Entry 8RAP (electron microscopy, 4.30 A resolution (low resolution: residue-level contacts below are approximate; hydrogen-bond / salt-bridge calls are withheld)); this record covers chains A and N of the 19 polymer chains in the assembly.

[Chain A]
Name: DNA-directed RNA polymerase II subunit RPB1
Source organism: Saccharomyces cerevisiae
Notes: EC 2.7.7.6
Reference sequence: P04050 (RPB1_YEAST); numbering as in UniProt (aligned over 1-1733)
Amino-acid sequence (1733 residues; numbered 1 to 1733; the number before each row is that of its first residue):
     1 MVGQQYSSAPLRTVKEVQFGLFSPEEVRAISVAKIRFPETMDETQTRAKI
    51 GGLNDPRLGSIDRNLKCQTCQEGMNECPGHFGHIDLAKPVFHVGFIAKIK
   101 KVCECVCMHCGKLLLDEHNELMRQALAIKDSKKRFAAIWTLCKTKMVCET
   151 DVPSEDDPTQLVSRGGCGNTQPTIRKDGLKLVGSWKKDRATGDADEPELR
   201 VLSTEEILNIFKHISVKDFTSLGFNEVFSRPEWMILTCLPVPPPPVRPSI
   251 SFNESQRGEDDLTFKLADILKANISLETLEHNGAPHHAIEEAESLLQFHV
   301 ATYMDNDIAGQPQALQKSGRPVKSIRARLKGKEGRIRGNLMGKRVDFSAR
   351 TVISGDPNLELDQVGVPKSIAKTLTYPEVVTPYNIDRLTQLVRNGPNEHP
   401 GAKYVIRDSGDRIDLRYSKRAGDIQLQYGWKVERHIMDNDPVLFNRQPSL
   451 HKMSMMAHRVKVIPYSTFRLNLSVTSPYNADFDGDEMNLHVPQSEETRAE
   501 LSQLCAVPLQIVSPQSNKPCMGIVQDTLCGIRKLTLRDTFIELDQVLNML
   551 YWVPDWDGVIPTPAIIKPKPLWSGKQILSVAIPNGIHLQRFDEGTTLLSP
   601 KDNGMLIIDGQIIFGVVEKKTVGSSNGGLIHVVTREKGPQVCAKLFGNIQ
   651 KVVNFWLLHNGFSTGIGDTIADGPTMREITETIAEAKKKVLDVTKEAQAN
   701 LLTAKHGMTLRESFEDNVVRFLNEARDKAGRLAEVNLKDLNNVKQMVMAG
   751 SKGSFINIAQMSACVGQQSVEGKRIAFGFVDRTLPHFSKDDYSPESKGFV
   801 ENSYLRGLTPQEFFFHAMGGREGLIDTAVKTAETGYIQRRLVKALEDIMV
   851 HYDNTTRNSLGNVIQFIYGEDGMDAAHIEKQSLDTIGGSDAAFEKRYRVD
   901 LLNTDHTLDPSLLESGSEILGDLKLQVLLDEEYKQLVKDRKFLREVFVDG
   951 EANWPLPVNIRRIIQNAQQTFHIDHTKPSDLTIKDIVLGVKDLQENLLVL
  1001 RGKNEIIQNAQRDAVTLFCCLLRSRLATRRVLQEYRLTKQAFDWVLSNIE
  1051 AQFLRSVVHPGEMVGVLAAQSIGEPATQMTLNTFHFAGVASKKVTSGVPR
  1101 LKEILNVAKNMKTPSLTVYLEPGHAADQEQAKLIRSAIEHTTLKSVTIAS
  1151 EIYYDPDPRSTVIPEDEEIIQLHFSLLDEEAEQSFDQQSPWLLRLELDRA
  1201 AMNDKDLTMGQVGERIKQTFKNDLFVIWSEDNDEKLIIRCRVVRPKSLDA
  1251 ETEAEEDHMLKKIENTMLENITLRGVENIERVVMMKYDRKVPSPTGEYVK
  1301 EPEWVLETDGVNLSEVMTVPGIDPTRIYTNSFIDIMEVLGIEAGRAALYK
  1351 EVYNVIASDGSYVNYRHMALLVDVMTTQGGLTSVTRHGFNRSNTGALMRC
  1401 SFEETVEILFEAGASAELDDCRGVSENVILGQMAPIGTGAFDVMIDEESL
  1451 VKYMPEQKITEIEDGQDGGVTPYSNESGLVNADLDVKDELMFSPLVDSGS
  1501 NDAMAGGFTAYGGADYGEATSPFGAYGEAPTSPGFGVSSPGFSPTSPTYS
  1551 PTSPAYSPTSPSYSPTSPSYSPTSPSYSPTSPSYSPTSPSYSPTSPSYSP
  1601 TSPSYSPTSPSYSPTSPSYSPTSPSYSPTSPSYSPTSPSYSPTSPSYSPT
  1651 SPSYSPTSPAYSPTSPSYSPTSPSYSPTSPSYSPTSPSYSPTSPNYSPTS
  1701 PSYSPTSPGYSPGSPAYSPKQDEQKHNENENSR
Unresolved in the structure: 1-3, 186-196, 253-256, 1080-1092, 1176-1186, 1245-1256, 1455-1733
Swiss-Prot annotation at these positions:
  - region: Pro-248 to Asp-260 (Lid loop), Asn-306 to Lys-323 (Rudder loop), Pro-810 to Glu-822 (Bridging helix)
  - binding site (Zn(2+)): Cys-67, Cys-70, Cys-77, His-80, Cys-107, Cys-110, Cys-148, Cys-167
  - binding site (Mg(2+)): Asp-481, Asp-483, Asp-485
  - modified residue: Thr-1471 (Phosphothreonine)
  - cross-link (Glycyl lysine isopeptide (Lys-Gly)): Lys-695 (interchain with G-Cter in ubiquitin), Lys-1246 (interchain with G-Cter in ubiquitin), Lys-1350 (interchain with G-Cter in ubiquitin)
  - natural variant: Ser-1653 to Pro-1659 (deletion: In strain: A364A)
  - mutagenesis: Lys-1246 (K1246R: Impairs ubiquitination during transcription stress)

[Chain N]
Molecule: Non-template strand
Sequence (58 nucleotides; row label = number of the first residue in the row; note: 1 number in that range is skipped by the numbering (no residue carries it; nothing is unmodelled there)):
     1 CGGTCTGCATGTACACTAGTACCT
    26 ACTCGAGTGAGCTTAAGCCTCAATAAAGCTTGCC
Unresolved in the structure: 1-15, 26-36, 55-59

[Interface between chain A and chain N]
Pairs across the interface (9; chain A residue first):
  Lys-101(A) with DC43(N)
  Trp-139(A) with DC43(N)
  Lys-143(A) with DC44(N)
  Lys-317(A) with DT24(N)
  Asn-1106(A) with DA40(N)
  Ala-1108(A) with DA40(N)
  Arg-1386(A) with DA40(N)
  His-1387(A) with DA40(N); DA41(N)
Also at the interface, not in a pair above, chain A (12 interface residues in all): Val-1107, Lys-1109, Asn-1110, Ser-1383

[In short]
Chain A and chain N form an interface of 12 and 5 residues respectively. From UniProt: 8 Zn2+-binding
residues, 3 Mg2+-binding residues and one mutagenesis site on chain A.
Here chain A is DNA-directed RNA polymerase II subunit RPB1 (Saccharomyces cerevisiae) and chain N is
Non-template strand. Entry 8RAP (Structure of Sen1-ADP.BeF3 bound RNA Polymerase II pre-termination complex)
was determined by electron microscopy together with 8RAM, 8RAN and 8RAO from the same study.
